8S2P - chains AAA and BBB; structure by X-ray diffraction, 2.20 A resolution.

Chain AAA (and BBB):
Protein: Lipoprotein, putative
From: Borreliella burgdorferi B31
Notes: chain BBB of this document is another copy of the same molecule, construct and numbering; everything in this record applies to it too
UniProt: O50692 (O50692_BORBU); residues 5-198 here correspond to UniProt positions 119-312 (UniProt number = residue number + 114)
Sequence (198 residues; numbered 1 to 198; the number before each row is that of its first residue):
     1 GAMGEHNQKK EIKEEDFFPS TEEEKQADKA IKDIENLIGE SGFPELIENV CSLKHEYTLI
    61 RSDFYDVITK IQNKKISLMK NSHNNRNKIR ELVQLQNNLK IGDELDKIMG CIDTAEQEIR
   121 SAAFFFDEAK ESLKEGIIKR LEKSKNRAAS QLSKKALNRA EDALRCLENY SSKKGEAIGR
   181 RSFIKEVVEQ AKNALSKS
Unresolved in the structure: 1-8, 198 (chain BBB: 1-11, 197-198)
Differences from the reference sequence: expression tag (1-4)

Chain AAA / chain BBB interface:
Inter-chain disulfides: Cys51(AAA)-Cys51(BBB)
Residue-residue contacts (19):
  Lys9(AAA) with Lys143(BBB)
  Ile12(AAA) with Leu141(BBB)
  Glu14(AAA) with Glu142(BBB)
  Phe17(AAA) with Ile138(BBB), hydrophobic; Leu141(BBB), hydrophobic
  Ile47(AAA) with Pro44(BBB), hydrophobic; Ile47(BBB), hydrophobic
  Glu48(AAA) with Ile47(BBB); Arg120(BBB), salt bridge
  Cys51(AAA) with Cys51(BBB), disulfide
  His55(AAA) with His55(BBB), hydrogen bond; Thr58(BBB)
  Thr58(AAA) with His55(BBB)
  Arg120(AAA) with Glu48(BBB), salt bridge
  Ile138(AAA) with Phe17(BBB), hydrophobic
  Leu141(AAA) with Ile12(BBB); Phe17(BBB), hydrophobic
  Glu142(AAA) with Glu14(BBB)
  Lys143(AAA) with Ile12(BBB)
Interface residues without a listed pair, chain AAA (19 interface residues in all): Pro44, Ala123, Phe124, Asp127, Lys130
Interface residues without a listed pair, chain BBB (19 interface residues in all): Lys13, Glu40, Ala123, Asp127, Lys130

Overview:
The chain AAA/chain BBB interface involves 19 residues from each chain, with 1 disulfide bond, 1 hydrogen bond
and 2 salt bridges. Among the polar pairs are Glu48(AAA)-Arg120(BBB) and His55(AAA)-His55(BBB).
Both chains are Lipoprotein, putative (Borreliella burgdorferi B31). Entry 8S2P (Crystal structure of Borrelia
burgdorferi paralogous family 12 outer surface protein BBH37 (space group p21)) was determined by X-ray
diffraction together with 8S2F from the same study.
